Entry 8ZHZ (X-ray diffraction, 2.88 A resolution); this record covers chains A and B of the 3 polymer chains in the assembly.

Chain A:
Name: Glycoprotein
Organism: Ikoma lyssavirus
Reference sequence: J7JVS8 (J7JVS8_9RHAB); the construct has insertions or renumbered stretches relative to UniProt, so the offset changes along the chain: 0-66 = UniProt 19-85; 69-74 = UniProt 86-91; 80-112 = UniProt 99-131; 117-120 = UniProt 132-135; 2 more segments
Chain sequence (440 residues; numbered 0 to 444 plus 7 insertion-coded residues; 12 numbers in that range are skipped by the numbering (no residue carries them; nothing is unmodelled there); the number before each row is that of its first residue; a row labelled like 403A-403G holds insertion residues (403A, then the next letters in order); numbering starts at 0):
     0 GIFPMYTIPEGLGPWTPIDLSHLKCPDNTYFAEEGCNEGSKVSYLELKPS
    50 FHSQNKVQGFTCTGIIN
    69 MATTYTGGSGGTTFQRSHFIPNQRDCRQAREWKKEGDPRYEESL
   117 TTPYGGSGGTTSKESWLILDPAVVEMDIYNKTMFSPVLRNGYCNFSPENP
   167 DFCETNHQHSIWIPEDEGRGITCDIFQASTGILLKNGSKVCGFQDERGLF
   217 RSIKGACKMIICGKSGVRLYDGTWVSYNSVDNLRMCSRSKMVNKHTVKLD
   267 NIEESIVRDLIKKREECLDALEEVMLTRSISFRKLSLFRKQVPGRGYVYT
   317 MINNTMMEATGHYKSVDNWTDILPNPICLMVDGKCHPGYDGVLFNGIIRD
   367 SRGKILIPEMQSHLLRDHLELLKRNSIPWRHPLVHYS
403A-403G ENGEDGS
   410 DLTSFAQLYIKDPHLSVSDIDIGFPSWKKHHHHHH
Unresolved in the structure: 0-1, 69-84, 117-128, 257-262, 403A-403G, 419-444
Differences from the reference sequence: linker (75-79, 121-125); expression tag (439-444)
Cystine bridges: Cys24-Cys283, Cys35-Cys207, Cys61-Cys94, Cys159-Cys169, Cys189-Cys228, Cys223-Cys252, Cys344-Cys351
Glycans and other covalent adducts: N-acetylglucosamine (NAG) linked to Asn146, Asn319
From the paper describing this entry:
  - conformationally variable residues (loop rearrangement): Leu380 to His384
  - contacts within the chain: Thr60-His397 (hydrogen bond), Pro137-Trp395 (backbone contact)
  - self-association interface (contacts with another copy of this molecule): Glu289, Ser378

Chain B:
Name: Glycoprotein
Organism: Ikoma lyssavirus
Reference sequence: J7JVS8 (J7JVS8_9RHAB); the construct has insertions or renumbered stretches relative to UniProt, so the offset changes along the chain: 0-69 = UniProt 19-88; 72-74 = UniProt 89-91; 80-113 = UniProt 99-132; 118-120 = UniProt 133-135; 2 more segments
Chain sequence (440 residues; each row starts with the number of its first residue; note: 12 numbers in that range are skipped by the numbering (no residue carries them; nothing is unmodelled there); a row labelled like 404A-404G holds insertion residues (404A, then the next letters in order); numbering starts at 0):
     0 GIFPMYTIPEGLGPWTPIDLSHLKCPDNTYFAEEGCNEGSKVSYLELKPS
    50 FHSQNKVQGFTCTGIINMAT
    72 TYTGGSGGTTFQRSHFIPNQRDCRQAREWKKEGDPRYEESLT
   118 TPYGGSGGTTSKESWLILDPAVVEMDIYNKTMFSPVLRNGYCNFSPENPD
   168 FCETNHQHSIWIPEDEGRGITCDIFQASTGILLKNGSKVCGFQDERGLFR
   218 SIKGACKMIICGKSGVRLYDGTWVSYNSVDNLRMCSRSKMVNKHTVKLDN
   268 IEESIVRDLIKKREECLDALEEVMLTRSISFRKLSLFRKQVPGRGYVYTM
   318 INNTMMEATGHYKSVDNWTDILPNPICLMVDGKCHPGYDGVLFNGIIRDS
   368 RGKILIPEMQSHLLRDHLELLKRNSIPWRHPLVHYSE
404A-404G NGEDGSD
   411 LTSFAQLYIKDPHLSVSDIDIGFPSWKKHHHHHH
Unresolved in the structure: 0-1, 72-83, 118-125, 203-205, 246-249, 253-260, 404A-404G, 418-444
Differences from the reference sequence: linker (75-79, 121-125); expression tag (439-444)
Cystine bridges: Cys24-Cys283, Cys35-Cys207, Cys61-Cys94, Cys159-Cys169, Cys189-Cys228, Cys223-Cys252, Cys344-Cys351
Glycans and other covalent adducts: N-acetylglucosamine (NAG) linked to Asn146
Residues lining bound ligands: N-acetylglucosamine (NAG; 2-acetamido-2-deoxy-beta-D-glucopyranose): Ile318, Asn319, Met323
From the paper describing this entry:
  - self-association interface (contacts with another copy of this molecule): Glu281, Leu292, Arg299, Leu388

Interface between chain A and chain B:
Pairs across the interface (25; chain A residue first):
  Glu289(A) - Glu289(B)
  Ser297(A) - Glu288(B)  hydrogen bond
  Arg299(A) - Glu281(B)  salt bridge
  Arg299(A) - Leu284(B)
  Arg299(A) - Asp285(B)  salt bridge
  Arg299(A) - Glu288(B)  salt bridge
  Lys300(A) - Asp285(B)
  Lys300(A) - Glu288(B)  salt bridge
  Ser378(A) - Ile277(B)
  Ser378(A) - Glu281(B)  hydrogen bond
  His379(A) - Ile277(B)
  Leu380(A) - Leu265(B)
  Leu381(A) - Leu265(B)  hydrophobic
  Leu381(A) - Leu276(B)
  Leu381(A) - Ile277(B)  hydrophobic
  Leu381(A) - Arg280(B)  hydrogen bond (backbone-side chain)
  Asp383(A) - Cys24(B)
  Asp383(A) - Arg280(B)  salt bridge
  Asp383(A) - Leu284(B)
  Leu388(A) - Leu284(B)  hydrophobic
  Leu388(A) - Leu287(B)  hydrophobic
  Leu388(A) - Glu288(B)
  Leu388(A) - Met291(B)  hydrophobic
  Arg390(A) - Glu288(B)  salt bridge
  Arg390(A) - Leu292(B)
Other interface residues (no listed pair), chain A (15 interface residues in all): Thr293, Arg382, Leu385, Lys389
Other interface residues (no listed pair), chain B (15 interface residues in all): Ser20, Val263

Overview:
The chain A/chain B interface involves 15 residues from each chain; the contacts include 3 hydrogen bonds and
6 salt bridges. Polar pairs include Arg299(A)-Glu281(B), Arg299(A)-Asp285(B) and Arg299(A)-Glu288(B). Chain B
binds N-acetylglucosamine. N-acetylglucosamine is covalently linked to Asn146(A) and Asn319(A). The paper
reports conformational variability at Leu380(A); a self-association interface involving Glu289(A), Ser378(A)
and Glu281(B) among others.
Chain A and chain B are both Glycoprotein (Ikoma lyssavirus); the structure, Structure of Ikoma lyssavirus
glycoprotein in pre-fusion state, was determined by X-ray diffraction (same publication as 8ZHW).
